Entry 9JLB (electron microscopy, 3.00 A resolution); this record covers chains A and C of the 3 polymer chains in the assembly.

Chain A (and C):
Protein: Phytochrome B
From: Arabidopsis thaliana
Notes: chain C of this document is another copy of the same molecule, construct and numbering; everything in this record applies to it too
UniProtKB: P14713 (PHYB_ARATH); numbering as in UniProt (aligned over 1-1172)
Sequence (1226 residues; numbered -28 to 1197; the number before each row is that of its first residue; numbers below 1 keep their minus sign (Met-28 is residue -28)):
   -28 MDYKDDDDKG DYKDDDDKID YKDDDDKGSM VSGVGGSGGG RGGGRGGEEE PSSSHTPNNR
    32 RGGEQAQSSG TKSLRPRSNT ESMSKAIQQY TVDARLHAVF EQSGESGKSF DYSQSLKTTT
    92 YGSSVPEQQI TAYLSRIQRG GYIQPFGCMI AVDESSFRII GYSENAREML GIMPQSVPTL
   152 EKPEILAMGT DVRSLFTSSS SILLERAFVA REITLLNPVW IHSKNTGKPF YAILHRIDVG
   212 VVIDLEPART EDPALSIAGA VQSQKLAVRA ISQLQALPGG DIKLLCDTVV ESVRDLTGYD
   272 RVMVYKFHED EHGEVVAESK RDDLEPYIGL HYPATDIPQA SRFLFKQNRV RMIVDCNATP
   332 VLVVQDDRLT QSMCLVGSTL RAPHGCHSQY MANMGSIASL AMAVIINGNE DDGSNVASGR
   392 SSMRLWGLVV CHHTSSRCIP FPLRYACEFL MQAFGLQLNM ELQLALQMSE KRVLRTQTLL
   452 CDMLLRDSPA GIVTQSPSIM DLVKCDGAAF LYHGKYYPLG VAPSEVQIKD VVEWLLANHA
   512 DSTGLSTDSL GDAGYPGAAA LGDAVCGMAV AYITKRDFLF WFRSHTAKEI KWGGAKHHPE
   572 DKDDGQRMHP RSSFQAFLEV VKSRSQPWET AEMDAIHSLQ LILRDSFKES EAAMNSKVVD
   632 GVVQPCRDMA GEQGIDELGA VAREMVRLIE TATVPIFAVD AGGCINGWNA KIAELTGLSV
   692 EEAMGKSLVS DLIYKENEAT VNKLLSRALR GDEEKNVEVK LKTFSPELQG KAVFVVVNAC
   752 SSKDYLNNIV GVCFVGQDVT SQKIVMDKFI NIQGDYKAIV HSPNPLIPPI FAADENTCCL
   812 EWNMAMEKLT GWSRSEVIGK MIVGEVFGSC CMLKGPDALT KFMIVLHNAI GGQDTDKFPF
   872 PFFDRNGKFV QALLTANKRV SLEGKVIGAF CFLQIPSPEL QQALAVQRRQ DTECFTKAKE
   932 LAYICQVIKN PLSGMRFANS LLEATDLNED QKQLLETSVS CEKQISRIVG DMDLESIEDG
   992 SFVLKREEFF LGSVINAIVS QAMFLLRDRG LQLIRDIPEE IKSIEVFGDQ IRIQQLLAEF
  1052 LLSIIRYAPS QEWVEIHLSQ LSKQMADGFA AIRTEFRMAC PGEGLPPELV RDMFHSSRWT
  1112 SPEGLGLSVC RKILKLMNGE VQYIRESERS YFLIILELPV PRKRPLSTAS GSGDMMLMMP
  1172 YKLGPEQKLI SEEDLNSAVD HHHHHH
Disordered / not traced: -28 to 53, 144-155, 380-392, 566-575, 622-1197 (chain C: -28 to 110, 145-155, 380-392, 566-576, 622-1197)
Construct notes: initiating methionine (-28); expression tag (-27 to 0, 1173-1197)
Glycans and other covalent adducts: compound O6E linked to Cys357
Residues lining bound ligands: O6E (3-[5-[[(3R,4R)-3-ethyl-4-methyl-5-oxidanylidene-3,4-dihydropyrrol-2-yl]methyl]-2-[[5-[(4-ethyl-3-methyl-5-oxidanylidene-pyrrol-2-yl)methyl]-3-(3-hydroxy-3-oxopropyl)-4-methyl-1H-pyrrol-2-yl]methyl]-4-methyl-1H-pyrrol-3-yl]propanoic acid): Phe81, Tyr83, Tyr276, Leu301, Tyr303, Thr306, Asp307, Ile308, Pro309, Ser312, Phe316, Arg322, Ile324, Pro354, His358, Tyr361, Met365, Ser370, Ala372, Leu399, Val401, His403, Met579, Pro581, Ser584
Curated features (UniProtKB/Swiss-Prot):
  - binding site (phytochromobilin): Cys357
  - natural variant: Gly9 to Arg12 (deletion: In strain: cv. Kas-1), Glu19 (E19K: In strain: cv. Kas-1), Ile143 (I143L: In strain: cv. Kas-1), Val980 (V980I: In strain: cv. Kas-1), Leu1072 (L1072V: In strain: cv. Kas-1)
  - mutagenesis: Tyr276 (Y276H: In YHB; constitutively active and stronger interaction with PTAC12/HMR/PAP5 in the dark ...)
From the paper describing this entry:
  - binding site for O6E: Cys357
  - conformationally variable residues (side-chain flip): Tyr104, Tyr276, Tyr303, Asp307
  - contacts within the chain: Asp307-Ser584 (hydrogen bond)
  - mutagenesis - Q109A: decreased binding to PIF6

How chain A and chain C interact:
Contacting residue pairs (84; chain A residue first):
  Leu174(A) - Leu226(C)  hydrophobic
  Ile184(A) - Leu237(C)  hydrophobic
  Thr185(A) - Gln233(C)
  Thr185(A) - Lys236(C)  hydrogen bond (backbone-side chain)
  Leu186(A) - Gln233(C)
  Leu186(A) - Leu237(C)  hydrophobic
  Leu187(A) - Leu226(C)  hydrophobic
  Asn188(A) - Gln233(C)  hydrogen bond (backbone-side chain)
  Asn188(A) - Lys236(C)
  Pro189(A) - Val232(C)
  Pro189(A) - Gln233(C)
  Trp191(A) - Ala225(C)
  Trp191(A) - Ile228(C)
  Tyr202(A) - Ile228(C)
  Asp223(A) - Ser170(C)  hydrogen bond
  Pro224(A) - Pro224(C)  hydrophobic
  Ala225(A) - Leu174(C)  hydrophobic
  Ala225(A) - Trp191(C)
  Leu226(A) - Leu174(C)  hydrophobic
  Leu226(A) - Arg177(C)
  Ile228(A) - Trp191(C)  hydrophobic
  Ile228(A) - Ser227(C)
  Ile228(A) - Ile228(C)  hydrophobic
  Ala231(A) - Gln235(C)
  Val232(A) - Leu186(C)
  Val232(A) - Leu187(C)  hydrophobic
  Val232(A) - Pro189(C)  hydrophobic
  Gln233(A) - Leu186(C)
  Gln233(A) - Leu187(C)
  Gln235(A) - Gln235(C)  hydrogen bond
  Gln235(A) - Phe420(C)
  Lys236(A) - Thr185(C)
  Lys236(A) - Leu186(C)
  Lys236(A) - Tyr416(C)
  Leu237(A) - Leu186(C)  hydrophobic
  Val239(A) - Phe420(C)  hydrophobic
  Val239(A) - Gln423(C)  hydrogen bond (backbone-side chain)
  Arg240(A) - Glu183(C)  salt bridge
  Arg240(A) - Leu186(C)
  Ile242(A) - Gln423(C)
  Ser243(A) - Gln423(C)  hydrogen bond
  Gln246(A) - Asn378(C)  hydrogen bond (backbone-side chain)
  Gln246(A) - Gln423(C)
  Gln246(A) - Leu427(C)
  Ile376(A) - Gln246(C)
  Asn378(A) - Gln246(C)  hydrogen bond (side chain-backbone)
  Asn378(A) - Ala247(C)  hydrogen bond (side chain-backbone)
  Asn378(A) - Leu248(C)  hydrogen bond (side chain-backbone)
  Asn378(A) - Pro249(C)
  Met394(A) - Gln246(C)
  Pro413(A) - Gln235(C)  hydrogen bond (backbone-side chain)
  Tyr416(A) - Gln235(C)
  Tyr416(A) - Lys236(C)
  Tyr416(A) - Val239(C)  hydrophobic
  Glu419(A) - Val239(C)
  Phe420(A) - Ile242(C)  hydrophobic
  Phe420(A) - Phe420(C)  hydrophobic
  Phe420(A) - Gln423(C)
  Gln423(A) - Val239(C)
  Gln423(A) - Ile242(C)
  Gln423(A) - Ser243(C)  hydrogen bond
  Gln423(A) - Gln246(C)
  Ala424(A) - Leu427(C)
  Leu427(A) - Gln246(C)
  Leu427(A) - Gln428(C)
  Leu427(A) - Met431(C)
  Gln428(A) - Leu427(C)
  Asn430(A) - Met431(C)
  Met431(A) - Asn430(C)
  Met431(A) - Met431(C)  hydrogen bond (backbone-side chain)
  Met431(A) - Gln434(C)
  Gln434(A) - Gly250(C)
  Gln434(A) - Met431(C)
  Gln434(A) - Leu435(C)
  Leu435(A) - Gln434(C)
  Leu435(A) - Leu435(C)  hydrophobic
  Leu435(A) - Gln438(C)
  Gln438(A) - Gln438(C)
  Gln438(A) - Met439(C)
  Gln438(A) - Lys442(C)  hydrogen bond
  Met439(A) - Gln438(C)
  Glu441(A) - Lys442(C)  salt bridge
  Lys442(A) - Gln438(C)  hydrogen bond
  Lys442(A) - Glu441(C)  salt bridge
Other interface residues (no listed pair), chain A (51 interface residues in all): Ser227, Ala229, Ala247, Leu248, Phe412, Ala417, Arg457
Other interface residues (no listed pair), chain C (48 interface residues in all): Asn188, Ala229, Ala231, Met394, Glu419, Ala424, Glu620

Overview:
Chain A and chain C form an interface of 51 and 48 residues respectively, with 15 hydrogen bonds and 3 salt
bridges. Polar pairs include Arg240(A)-Glu183(C), Glu441(A)-Lys442(C) and Thr185(A)-Lys236(C). Covalently
linked compound O6E: at Cys357(A). From the paper: a binding site for O6E at Cys357(A); Q109A of chain A
reduces binding to PIF6.
Both chains are Phytochrome B (Arabidopsis thaliana). Entry 9JLB (Cryo-EM structure of phyB-PIF6beta complex)
was determined by electron microscopy, deposited together with 9IRK and 9ITF.
